3SQD - chains A and C; structure by X-ray diffraction, 2.15 A resolution.

== Chain A ==
Name: PAX-interacting protein 1
From: Homo sapiens
Notes: fragment: BRCT 5-BRCT 6 domains
UniProtKB: Q6ZW49 (PAXI1_HUMAN); numbering as in UniProt (aligned over 860-1069)
Chain sequence (219 residues; each row starts with the number of its first residue):
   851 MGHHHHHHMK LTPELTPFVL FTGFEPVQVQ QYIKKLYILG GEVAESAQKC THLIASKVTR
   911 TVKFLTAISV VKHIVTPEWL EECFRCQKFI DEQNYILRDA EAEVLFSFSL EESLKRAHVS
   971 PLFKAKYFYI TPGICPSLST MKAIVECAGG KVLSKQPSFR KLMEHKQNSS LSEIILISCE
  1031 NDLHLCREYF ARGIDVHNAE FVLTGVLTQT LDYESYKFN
Not modelled in the structure: 851-858
Differences from the reference sequence: expression tag (851-859)

== Chain C ==
Name: Histone H2A.x
UniProtKB: P16104 (H2AX_HUMAN); residues 133-142 here correspond to UniProt positions 134-143 (UniProt number = residue number + 1)
Chain sequence (10 residues; each row starts with the number of its first residue):
   133 KKATQASQEY
Modified residues: S139 (phosphoserine; SEP)
UniProt features mapped onto this chain:
  - motif: S139, Q140 ([ST]-Q motif)
  - modified residue: S139 (Phosphoserine), Y142 (Phosphotyrosine)
  - cross-link: K134 (Glycyl lysine isopeptide (Lys-Gly) (interchain with G-Cter in SUMO2))

== How chain A and chain C interact ==
Contacting residue pairs (13):
  F871(A) - S139(C)
  T872(A) - S139(C)
  G873(A) - S139(C)
  P876(A) - Q137(C)
  T909(A) - E141(C)  hydrogen bond
  R910(A) - Q140(C)
  R910(A) - E141(C)
  R910(A) - Y142(C)  hydrogen bond (side chain-backbone)
  T911(A) - S139(C)
  T911(A) - Q140(C)
  K913(A) - S139(C)
  P986(A) - Y142(C)  hydrophobic
  L1053(A) - Y142(C)
Also at the interface, not in a pair above, chain A (14 interface residues in all): F874, K907, V912, E1050

== Overview ==
Chain A and chain C form an interface of 14 and 5 residues respectively; the contacts include 2 hydrogen
bonds. Among the polar pairs are T909(A)-E141(C) and R910(A)-Y142(C).
Chain A is PAX-interacting protein 1 (Homo sapiens) and chain C is Histone H2A.x; the structure, Crystal
structure of human PTIP BRCT5/6-gamma H2AX complex, was determined by X-ray diffraction.
